2WPD - chains B and F of the 19 polymer chains in the assembly; structure by X-ray diffraction, 3.43 A resolution.

[Chain B]
Molecule: ATP synthase subunit alpha, mitochondrial
Source organism: Saccharomyces cerevisiae
UniProt: P07251 (ATPA_YEAST); residues 1-510 here correspond to UniProt positions 36-545 (UniProt number = residue number + 35)
Sequence (510 residues; numbered 1 to 510; the number before each row is that of its first residue):
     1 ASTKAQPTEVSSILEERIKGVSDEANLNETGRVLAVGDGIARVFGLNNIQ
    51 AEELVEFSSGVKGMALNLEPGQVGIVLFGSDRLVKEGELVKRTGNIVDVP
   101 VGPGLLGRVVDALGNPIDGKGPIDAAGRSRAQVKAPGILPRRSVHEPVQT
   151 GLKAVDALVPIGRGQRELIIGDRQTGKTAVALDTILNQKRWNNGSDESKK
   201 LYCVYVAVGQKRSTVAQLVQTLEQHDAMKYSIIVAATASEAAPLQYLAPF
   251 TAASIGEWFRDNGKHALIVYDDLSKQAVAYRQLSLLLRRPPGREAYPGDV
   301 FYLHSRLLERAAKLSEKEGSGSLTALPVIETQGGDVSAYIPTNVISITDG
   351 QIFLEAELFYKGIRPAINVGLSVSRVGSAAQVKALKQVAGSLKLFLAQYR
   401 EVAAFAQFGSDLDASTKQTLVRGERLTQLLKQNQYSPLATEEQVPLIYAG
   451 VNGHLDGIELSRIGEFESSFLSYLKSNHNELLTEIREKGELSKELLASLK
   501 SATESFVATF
Unresolved in the structure: 1-24, 510
Bound ions: Mg2+: T178 (together with ATP)
Ligand contacts:
  - ADP (adenosine-5'-diphosphate): V373, S374, R375
  - ATP (adenosine-5'-triphosphate): D172, R173, Q174, T175, G176, K177, T178, A179, Q210, D271, F359, R364, P365, Q432, N433, Q434
Swiss-Prot annotation at these positions:
  - binding site (ATP): G171 to T178
  - site: S372 (Required for activity)
  - modified residue (Phosphoserine): S22, S143
From the paper describing this entry:
  - binding site for ADP: R375
  - conformationally variable residues (domain motion): Q407 to D411

[Chain F]
Molecule: ATP synthase subunit beta, mitochondrial
Source organism: Saccharomyces cerevisiae
Notes: EC 3.6.3.14
UniProt: P00830 (ATPB_YEAST); residues 1-478 here correspond to UniProt positions 34-511 (UniProt number = residue number + 33)
Sequence (478 residues; row label = number of the first residue in the row):
     1 ASAAQSTPITGKVTAVIGAIVDVHFEQSELPAILNALEIKTPQGKLVLEV
    51 AQHLGENTVRTIAMDGTEGLVRGEKVLDTGGPISVPVGRETLGRIINVIG
   101 EPIDERGPIKSKLRKPIHADPPSFAEQSTSAEILETGIKVVDLLAPYARG
   151 GKIGLFGGAGVGKTVFIQELINNIAKAHGGFSVFTGVGERTREGNDLYRE
   201 MKETGVINLEGESKVALVFGQMNEPPGARARVALTGLTIAEYFRDEEGQD
   251 VLLFIDNIFRFTQAGSEVSALLGRIPSAVGYQPTLATDMGLLQERITTTK
   301 KGSVTSVQAVYVPADDLTDPAPATTFAHLDATTVLSRGISELGIYPAVDP
   351 LDSKSRLLDAAVVGQEHYDVASKVQETLQTYKSLQDIIAILGMDELSEQD
   401 KLTVERARKIQRFLSQPFAVAEVFTGIPGKLVRLKDTVASFKAVLEGKYD
   451 NIPEHAFYMVGGIEDVVAKAEKLAAEAN
Unresolved in the structure: 1-6
Bound ions: Mg2+: T164 (together with ADP)
Ligand contacts:
  - ADP (adenosine-5'-diphosphate): G158, A159, G160, V161, G162, K163, T164, V165, Y345, P346, Q416, F418, A421, F424, T425
  - ATP (adenosine-5'-triphosphate): S355, R356, L358, Y368
Swiss-Prot annotation at these positions:
  - binding site (ATP): G157 to T164
  - modified residue: T79 (Phosphothreonine), T204 (Phosphothreonine), S340 (Phosphoserine)

[Interface between chain B and chain F]
Contacting residue pairs (114; chain B residue first):
  G45(B) with R72(F), hydrogen bond (backbone-side chain)
  L46(B) with R72(F), hydrogen bond (backbone-side chain)
  N47(B) with V71(F); R72(F), hydrogen bond
  N48(B) with V71(F)
  I49(B) with L70(F); V71(F); R72(F)
  Q50(B) with G69(F); L70(F)
  A51(B) with T67(F); E68(F); G69(F); L70(F), hydrogen bond (backbone-backbone)
  E52(B) with E68(F)
  N67(B) with V16(F); I17(F)
  L68(B) with A15(F); V16(F), hydrogen bond (backbone-backbone); I17(F); R72(F)
  E69(B) with T14(F); R72(F)
  P70(B) with T14(F); A15(F)
  A135(B) with N223(F)
  P136(B) with T191(F)
  I138(B) with I95(F), hydrophobic; I103(F), hydrophobic; T191(F); N195(F); F219(F), hydrophobic
  L139(B) with D104(F); E105(F)
  R141(B) with T191(F); R192(F); N195(F), hydrogen bond (backbone-side chain); R199(F), hydrogen bond (backbone-side chain)
  R142(B) with N195(F)
  S143(B) with N195(F); D196(F), hydrogen bond
  R166(B) with R190(F)
  P290(B) with A270(F); P276(F), hydrophobic
  P291(B) with G280(F)
  G292(B) with V279(F)
  R293(B) with V279(F); P313(F); D319(F), salt bridge
  G298(B) with E267(F)
  D299(B) with E267(F)
  F301(B) with R229(F); R260(F); Q263(F)
  Y302(B) with M222(F); N223(F); E224(F); P225(F); R229(F); E267(F)
  S305(B) with M222(F), hydrogen bond
  E309(B) with R190(F); T191(F), hydrogen bond; M222(F); N223(F)
  K317(B) with E105(F), salt bridge
  V336(B) with R337(F), hydrogen bond (backbone-side chain)
  S337(B) with A314(F), hydrogen bond (side chain-backbone); D315(F), hydrogen bond
  T342(B) with A159(F); Y311(F), hydrogen bond (backbone-side chain); A314(F)
  N343(B) with Y311(F)
  I345(B) with A159(F), hydrophobic; R190(F), hydrogen bond (backbone-side chain)
  S346(B) with A159(F); R190(F), hydrogen bond (backbone-side chain); M222(F); R260(F); Y311(F)
  I347(B) with R190(F), hydrogen bond (backbone-side chain); M222(F), hydrophobic
  T348(B) with R190(F), hydrogen bond (backbone-side chain)
  D349(B) with R190(F), salt bridge; R192(F), salt bridge
  N368(B) with E341(F)
  G370(B) with E341(F)
  L371(B) with E341(F)
  S374(B) with F424(F)
  R375(B) with G160(F); R190(F); F424(F)
  V376(B) with R192(F)
  S378(B) with V423(F), hydrogen bond (side chain-backbone)
  S391(B) with T425(F), hydrogen bond (side chain-backbone); I427(F)
  L394(B) with T425(F); Y458(F), hydrogen bond (backbone-side chain); M459(F), hydrophobic
  A397(B) with L342(F); G343(F)
  Q398(B) with L342(F); R412(F); Y458(F)
  R400(B) with E341(F), salt bridge
  E401(B) with E341(F); L342(F)
  F405(B) with I388(F), hydrophobic; M393(F), hydrophobic; R408(F)
  F408(B) with I388(F); A389(F)
  S410(B) with D394(F)
  S415(B) with P453(F)
Other interface residues (no listed pair), chain B (68 interface residues in all): L66, I96, K134, G137, G164, R289, A338, F395, V402, Q418, T419
Other interface residues (no listed pair), chain F (66 interface residues in all): G18, D65, E189, E193, P226, L271, Y345, H455, N478

[Overview]
The interface between chain B and chain F involves 68 residues on one side and 66 on the other, with 21
hydrogen bonds and 5 salt bridges. Polar pairs include R293(B)-D319(F), K317(B)-E105(F) and D349(B)-R190(F).
ADP is bound between chain B and chain F. From the paper: a binding site for ADP at R375(B); conformational
variability at Q407(B).
Here chain B is ATP synthase subunit alpha, mitochondrial and chain F is ATP synthase subunit beta,
mitochondrial, both from Saccharomyces cerevisiae. Entry 2WPD (The Mg.ADP inhibited state of the yeast F1c10
ATP synthase) was determined by X-ray diffraction.
